5JTN - chains C and E of the 6 polymer chains in the assembly; structure by solution NMR.

[Chain C]
Name: Protein-export protein SecB
Organism: Escherichia coli O157:H7
UniProt: P0AG88 (SECB_ECO57); residue numbers follow UniProt; this construct covers 1-155
Sequence (155 residues; numbered 1 to 155; the number before each row is that of its first residue):
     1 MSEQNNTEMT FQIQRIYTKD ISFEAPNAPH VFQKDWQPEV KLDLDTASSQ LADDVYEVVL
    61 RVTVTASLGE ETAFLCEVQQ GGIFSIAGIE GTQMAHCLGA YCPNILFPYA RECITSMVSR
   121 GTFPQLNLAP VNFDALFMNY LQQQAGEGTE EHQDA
From the paper describing this entry:
  - mutagenesis - V40A/L42A/L44A (40-fold): decreased binding to Alkaline phosphatase (chain E)

[Chain E]
Name: Alkaline phosphatase
Organism: Escherichia coli (strain K12)
Notes: EC 3.1.3.1
UniProt: P00634 (PPB_ECOLI); residues 91-145 here = UniProt positions 91-145
Sequence (55 residues; numbered 91 to 145; the number before each row is that of its first residue):
    91 GGFFKGIDAL PLTGQYTHYA LNKKTGKPDY VTDSAASATA WSTGVKTYNG ALGVD
UniProt features mapped onto this chain:
  - active site: Ser124 (Phosphoserine intermediate)

[Interface between chain C and chain E]
Residue-residue contacts (17):
  Met1(C) - Lys136(E)
  Asn5(C) - Asn139(E)
  Thr7(C) - Asn139(E)
  Glu8(C) - Leu142(E)
  Phe11(C) - Thr137(E)
  Gln12(C) - Val135(E)
  Gln12(C) - Thr137(E)
  Ile13(C) - Val135(E)
  Arg15(C) - Trp131(E)
  Gln93(C) - Leu142(E)
  Tyr101(C) - Gly143(E)
  Tyr101(C) - Val144(E)
  Tyr101(C) - Asp145(E)
  Asn104(C) - Val144(E)
  Asn104(C) - Asp145(E)
  Ile105(C) - Asp145(E)
  Asp134(C) - Val144(E)
Interface residues without a listed pair, chain C (15 interface residues in all): Met9, Gln14

[In short]
15 residues of chain C face 9 of chain E across their interface. From UniProt: active-site residue Ser124(E)
on chain E. The paper reports that V40A/L42A/L44A of chain C reduce binding to Alkaline phosphatase (chain E).
Chain C is Protein-export protein SecB (Escherichia coli O157:H7) and chain E is Alkaline phosphatase
(Escherichia coli (strain K12)); the structure, The structure of chaperone SecB in complex with unstructured
proPhoA binding site c, was determined by solution NMR together with 5JTL, 5JTM, 5JTO, 5JTP, 5JTQ and 5JTR
from the same study.
